PDB entry 2X5V | X-ray diffraction, 3.00 A resolution | chains H and M of the 4 polymer chains in the assembly

== Chain H ==
Name: Reaction center protein H chain
Source organism: Blastochloris viridis
UniProtKB: P06008 (RCEH_RHOVI); numbering as in UniProt (aligned over 1-258)
Sequence (258 residues; each row starts with the number of its first residue):
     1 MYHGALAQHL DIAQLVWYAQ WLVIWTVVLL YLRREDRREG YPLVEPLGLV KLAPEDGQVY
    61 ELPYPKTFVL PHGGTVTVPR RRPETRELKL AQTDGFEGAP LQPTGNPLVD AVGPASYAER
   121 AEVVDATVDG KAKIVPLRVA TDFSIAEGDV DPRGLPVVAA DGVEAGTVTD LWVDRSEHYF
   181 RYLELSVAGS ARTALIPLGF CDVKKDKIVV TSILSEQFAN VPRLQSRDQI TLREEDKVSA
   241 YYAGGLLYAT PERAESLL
Not modelled in the structure: 46-60
Modified residues: Met1 (n-formylmethionine; FME)
Swiss-Prot annotation at these positions:
  - modified residue: Met1 (N-formylmethionine)

== Chain M ==
Name: Reaction center protein M chain
Source organism: Blastochloris viridis
UniProtKB: P06010 (RCEM_RHOVI); residues 0-323 here correspond to UniProt positions 1-324 (UniProt number = residue number + 1)
Sequence (324 residues; each row starts with the number of its first residue; numbering starts at 0):
     0 MADYQTIYTQ IQARGPHITV SGEWGDNDRV GKPFYSYWLG KIGDAQIGPI YLGASGIAAF
    60 AFGSTAILII LFNMAAEVHF DPLQFFRQFF WLGLYPPKAQ YGMGIPPLHD GGWWLMAGLF
   120 MTLSLGSWWI RVYSRARALG LGTHIAWNFA AAIFFVLCIG CIHPTLVGSW SEGVPFGIWP
   180 HIDWLTAFSI RYGNFYYCPW HGFSIGFAYG CGLLFAAHGA TILAVARFGG DREIEQITDR
   240 GTAVERAALF WRWTIGFNAT IESVHRWGWF FSLMVMVSAS VGILLTGTFV DNWYLWCVKH
   300 GAAPDYPAYL PATPDPASLP GAPK
Not modelled in the structure: 0
Ion coordination: bacteriochlorophyll b Mg near His200 (its only coordinating residue here); Fe2+: His217, Glu232, His264 (shared with 2 residues of chain L)
Ligand contacts:
  - bacteriochlorophyll b (BCB), molecule 1: Gly62, Ala65, Ile66, Ile69, Met120, Leu124, Phe148, Ala151, Ile152, Phe154, Val155, Ile158, Trp183, Leu184, Thr185, Phe187, Ser188, Phe194, Tyr195, His200, Ser203, Ile204, Ala207, Tyr208, Val274, Met275, Ala278, Gly281, Ile282
  - bacteriochlorophyll b (BCB), molecule 2: Met120, Phe154, Val155, Ile158, Val173, Ile177, His180, Ile181, Trp183, Leu184
  - bacteriochlorophyll b (BCB), molecule 3: Leu184, Tyr195, Tyr208
  - bacteriochlorophyll b (BCB), molecule 4: Tyr195, His200, Gly201, Ile204, Gly205, Tyr208, Gly209, Phe270
  - bacteriopheophytin b (BPB), molecule 1: Ala58, Phe59, Gly62, Ser63, Ile66, Ser123, Leu124, Trp127, Val131, Ile144, Asn147, Phe148, Ala151, Ser271, Val274, Met275
  - bacteriopheophytin b (BPB), molecule 2: Tyr208, Gly211, Leu212, Ala215, Ala216, Trp250, Ile254
  - menaquinone-7 (MQ7): Leu212, Leu213, Ala216, His217, Thr220, Val243, Ala246, Ala247, Trp250, Ile254, Phe256, Asn257, Ala258, Thr259, Ile260, Val263, Trp266, Phe270
Swiss-Prot annotation at these positions:
  - binding site ((7R,8Z)-bacteriochlorophyll b): His180, His200
  - binding site (Fe cation): His217, Glu232, His264
  - binding site (a ubiquinone): Trp250

== How chain H and chain M interact ==
Contacting residue pairs - 119 pairs, chain H then chain M:
  His3(H) - Thr287(M)
  Gly4(H) - Phe288(M)
  Asp11(H) - Trp295(M)  hydrogen bond
  Asp11(H) - Lys298(M)  salt bridge
  Asp11(H) - His299(M)  salt bridge
  Ile12(H) - Phe288(M)  hydrophobic
  Ala13(H) - Trp199(M)
  Ala13(H) - Val289(M)  hydrophobic
  Ala13(H) - Trp295(M)  hydrophobic
  Gln14(H) - Trp295(M)
  Gln14(H) - His299(M)
  Val16(H) - Trp199(M)
  Trp17(H) - Pro198(M)
  Trp17(H) - Trp199(M)  hydrophobic
  Gln20(H) - Trp199(M)  hydrogen bond
  Gln20(H) - Phe202(M)
  Gln20(H) - Met273(M)
  Gln20(H) - Ser277(M)  hydrogen bond
  Trp21(H) - Phe202(M)
  Ile24(H) - Phe202(M)  hydrophobic
  Val27(H) - Phe269(M)  hydrophobic
  Val28(H) - Trp266(M)  hydrophobic
  Tyr31(H) - Arg265(M)  hydrogen bond
  Leu32(H) - Arg265(M)
  Leu32(H) - Trp266(M)
  Leu32(H) - Phe269(M)  hydrophobic
  Arg33(H) - Phe256(M)
  Arg33(H) - Asn257(M)  hydrogen bond (side chain-backbone)
  Glu35(H) - Thr259(M)
  Glu35(H) - Ser262(M)
  Glu35(H) - Arg265(M)  salt bridge
  Asp36(H) - Asn257(M)
  Asp36(H) - Ala258(M)
  Asp36(H) - Thr259(M)
  Asp36(H) - Ser262(M)  hydrogen bond
  Asp36(H) - Trp266(M)  hydrogen bond
  Glu39(H) - Ile236(M)
  Glu39(H) - Arg239(M)  salt bridge
  Glu39(H) - Thr259(M)
  Tyr41(H) - Arg251(M)
  Leu43(H) - Arg251(M)
  Lys66(H) - Glu261(M)  salt bridge
  Lys66(H) - Arg265(M)
  Phe68(H) - Ile236(M)  hydrophobic
  Phe68(H) - Thr237(M)
  Phe68(H) - Glu261(M)
  Val76(H) - Thr237(M)
  Arg80(H) - Asp238(M)  salt bridge
  Arg80(H) - Arg239(M)  hydrogen bond (side chain-backbone)
  Arg82(H) - Asp238(M)  salt bridge
  Pro114(H) - Arg245(M)  hydrogen bond (backbone-side chain)
  Ser116(H) - Thr241(M)
  Ser116(H) - Arg245(M)  hydrogen bond (backbone-side chain)
  Ala118(H) - Arg239(M)
  Ala118(H) - Gly240(M)
  Ala118(H) - Thr241(M)
  Ala118(H) - Glu244(M)
  Arg120(H) - Glu234(M)  hydrogen bond (side chain-backbone)
  Arg120(H) - Gln235(M)
  Arg120(H) - Asp238(M)  hydrogen bond (side chain-backbone)
  Arg120(H) - Arg239(M)
  Arg120(H) - Gly240(M)
  Ala121(H) - Asp238(M)  hydrogen bond (backbone-side chain)
  Asp125(H) - Arg231(M)  salt bridge
  Lys133(H) - Glu234(M)  salt bridge
  Ile134(H) - Arg231(M)
  Asp142(H) - Arg13(M)
  Asp142(H) - Gly14(M)
  Asp142(H) - Pro15(M)
  Phe143(H) - Arg13(M)
  Ser144(H) - Gln11(M)
  Ser144(H) - Ala12(M)
  Ser144(H) - Arg13(M)  hydrogen bond (backbone-backbone)
  Ile145(H) - Ile10(M)  hydrophobic
  Ile145(H) - Gln11(M)
  Ala146(H) - Gln11(M)  hydrogen bond (backbone-backbone)
  Ala146(H) - Arg13(M)
  Glu147(H) - Tyr36(M)
  Gly148(H) - Tyr36(M)
  Asp149(H) - Gln9(M)
  Asp149(H) - Gln11(M)  hydrogen bond (side chain-backbone)
  Asp149(H) - Tyr36(M)  hydrogen bond
  Asp149(H) - Lys40(M)  salt bridge
  Val150(H) - Ile10(M)
  Pro152(H) - Ile10(M)  hydrophobic
  Val173(H) - Ala12(M)  hydrophobic
  Arg175(H) - Ile17(M)
  Ser176(H) - Ile17(M)
  Glu177(H) - Asp43(M)
  His178(H) - Ala12(M)
  His178(H) - Pro15(M)
  His178(H) - Ile17(M)
  Tyr179(H) - Gln4(M)  hydrogen bond
  Tyr179(H) - Thr8(M)
  Phe180(H) - Ile10(M)  hydrophobic
  Phe180(H) - Gln11(M)
  Phe180(H) - Ala12(M)
  Arg181(H) - Asp230(M)  salt bridge
  Arg181(H) - Arg231(M)
  Leu198(H) - Gln4(M)
  Leu198(H) - Gln9(M)
  Gly199(H) - Asp2(M)
  Gly199(H) - Gln4(M)
  Gly199(H) - Arg226(M)  hydrogen bond (backbone-side chain)
  Phe200(H) - Arg226(M)
  Cys201(H) - Gln9(M)  hydrogen bond (backbone-side chain)
  Asp202(H) - Tyr3(M)
  Asp202(H) - Gln9(M)
  Val203(H) - Gln9(M)  hydrogen bond (backbone-side chain)
  Leu232(H) - Asp238(M)
  Glu235(H) - Arg231(M)  salt bridge
  Asp236(H) - Gly240(M)
  Asp236(H) - Thr241(M)  hydrogen bond (side chain-backbone)
  Ser239(H) - Arg226(M)  hydrogen bond (side chain-backbone)
  Ser239(H) - Phe227(M)
  Ala240(H) - Arg245(M)
  Ala243(H) - Phe227(M)  hydrophobic
  Ala243(H) - Arg245(M)
  Leu246(H) - Arg226(M)
Interface residues without a listed pair, chain H (75 interface residues in all): His9, Arg37, Arg38, Leu70, Val78, Ala115, Tyr117, Glu119, Leu171, Pro197
Interface residues without a listed pair, chain M (54 interface residues in all): Gln45, Phe206, Val280, Leu284

== Overview ==
75 residues of chain H face 54 of chain M across their interface; the contacts include 23 hydrogen bonds and
12 salt bridges. Polar pairs include Asp11(H)-Lys298(M), Asp11(H)-His299(M) and Glu35(H)-Arg265(M). Ligands of
chain M: 4 copies of bacteriochlorophyll b, bacteriopheophytin b and menaquinone-7.
Chain H is Reaction center protein H chain and chain M is Reaction center protein M chain, both from
Blastochloris viridis; the structure, 80 microsecond laue diffraction snapshot from crystals of a
photosynthetic reaction centre 3 millisecond following photoactivation, was determined by X-ray diffraction
together with 2X5U from the same study.
